PDB entry 5FYW | electron microscopy, 4.35 A resolution (low resolution: residue-level contacts below are approximate; hydrogen-bond / salt-bridge calls are withheld) | chains B and J of the 22 polymer chains in the assembly

Chain B:
Molecule: DNA-directed RNA polymerase II subunit RPB2
Source organism: Saccharomyces cerevisiae
Notes: EC 2.7.7.6
UniProtKB: P08518 (RPB2_YEAST); residues 1-1224 here = UniProt positions 1-1224
Chain sequence (1224 residues; numbered 1 to 1224; the number before each row is that of its first residue):
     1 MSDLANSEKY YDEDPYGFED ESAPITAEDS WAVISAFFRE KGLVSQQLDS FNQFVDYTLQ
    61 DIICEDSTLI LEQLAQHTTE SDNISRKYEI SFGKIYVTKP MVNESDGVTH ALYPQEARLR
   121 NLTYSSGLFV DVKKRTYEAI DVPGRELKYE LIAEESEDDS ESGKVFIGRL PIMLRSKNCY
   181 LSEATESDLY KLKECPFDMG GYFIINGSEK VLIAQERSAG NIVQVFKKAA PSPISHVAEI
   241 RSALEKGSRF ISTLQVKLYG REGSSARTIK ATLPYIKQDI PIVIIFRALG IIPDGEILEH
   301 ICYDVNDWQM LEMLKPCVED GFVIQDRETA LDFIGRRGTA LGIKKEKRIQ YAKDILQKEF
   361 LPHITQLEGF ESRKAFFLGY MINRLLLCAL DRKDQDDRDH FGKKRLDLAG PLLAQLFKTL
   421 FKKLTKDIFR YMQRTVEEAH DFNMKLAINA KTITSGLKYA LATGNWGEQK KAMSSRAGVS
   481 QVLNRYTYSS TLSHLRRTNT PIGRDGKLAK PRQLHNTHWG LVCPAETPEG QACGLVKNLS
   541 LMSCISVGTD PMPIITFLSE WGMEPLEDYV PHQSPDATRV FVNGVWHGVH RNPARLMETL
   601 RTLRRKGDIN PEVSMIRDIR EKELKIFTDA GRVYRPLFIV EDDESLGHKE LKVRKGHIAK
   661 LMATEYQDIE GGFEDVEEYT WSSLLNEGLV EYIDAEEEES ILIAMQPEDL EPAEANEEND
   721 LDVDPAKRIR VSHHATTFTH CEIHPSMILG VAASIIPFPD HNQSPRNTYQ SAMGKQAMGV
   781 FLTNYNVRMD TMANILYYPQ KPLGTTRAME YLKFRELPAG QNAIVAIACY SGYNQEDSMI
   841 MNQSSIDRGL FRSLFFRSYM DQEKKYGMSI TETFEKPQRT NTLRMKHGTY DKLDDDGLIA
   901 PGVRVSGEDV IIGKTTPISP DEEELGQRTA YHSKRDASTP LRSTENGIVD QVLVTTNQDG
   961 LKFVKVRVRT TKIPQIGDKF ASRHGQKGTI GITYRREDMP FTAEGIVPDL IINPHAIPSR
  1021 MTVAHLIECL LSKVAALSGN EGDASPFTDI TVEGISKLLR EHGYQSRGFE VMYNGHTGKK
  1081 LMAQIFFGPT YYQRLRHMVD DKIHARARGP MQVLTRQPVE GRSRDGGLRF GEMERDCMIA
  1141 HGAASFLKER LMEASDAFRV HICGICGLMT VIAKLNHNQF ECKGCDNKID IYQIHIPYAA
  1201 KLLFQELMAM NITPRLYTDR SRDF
Disordered / not traced: 1-19, 77-83, 139-146, 152, 158-162, 468-473, 503-508, 669-674, 715-722, 1224

Chain J:
Molecule: DNA-directed RNA polymerases I, II, and III subunit rpabc 5
Source organism: Saccharomyces cerevisiae
UniProtKB: P22139 (RPAB5_YEAST); numbering as in UniProt (aligned over 1-70)
Chain sequence (70 residues; row label = number of the first residue in the row):
     1 MIVPVRCFSC GKVVGDKWES YLNLLQEDEL DEGTALSRLG LKRYCCRRMI LTHVDLIEKF
    61 LRYNPLEKRD
Disordered / not traced: 66-70
Swiss-Prot annotation at these positions:
  - binding site (Zn(2+)): Cys7, Cys10, Cys45, Cys46
  - cross-link: Lys59 (Glycyl lysine isopeptide (Lys-Gly) (interchain with G-Cter in ubiquitin))

How chain B and chain J interact:
Contacting residue pairs - 61 pairs, chain B then chain J:
  Glu186(B) - Arg62(J)
  Tyr190(B) - Arg62(J)
  Tyr190(B) - Tyr63(J)
  Lys193(B) - Tyr63(J)
  Lys193(B) - Asn64(J)
  Cys195(B) - Tyr63(J)
  Phe197(B) - Lys59(J)
  Thr783(B) - Phe60(J)
  Thr783(B) - Tyr63(J)
  Asn784(B) - Tyr63(J)
  Tyr785(B) - Phe60(J)
  Tyr797(B) - Met1(J)
  Tyr798(B) - Met1(J)
  Tyr798(B) - Pro4(J)
  Pro799(B) - Met1(J)
  Gln800(B) - Phe8(J)
  Gln800(B) - Arg48(J)
  Gln800(B) - Met49(J)
  Gln800(B) - Thr52(J)
  Lys801(B) - Leu51(J)
  Lys801(B) - Thr52(J)
  Lys801(B) - His53(J)
  Lys801(B) - Val54(J)
  Leu803(B) - Leu51(J)
  Leu803(B) - Thr52(J)
  Arg815(B) - Val54(J)
  Glu816(B) - Leu56(J)
  Pro818(B) - Val54(J)
  Gln821(B) - Phe8(J)
  Asn822(B) - Arg48(J)
  Asn822(B) - Thr52(J)
  Ile824(B) - Ser9(J)
  Ile824(B) - Arg48(J)
  Ser845(B) - Phe8(J)
  Arg848(B) - Cys7(J)
  Arg848(B) - Phe8(J)
  Arg848(B) - Ser9(J)
  Arg848(B) - Gly11(J)
  Leu850(B) - Phe8(J)
  Arg996(B) - Cys10(J)
  Glu1004(B) - Arg43(J)
  Ile1006(B) - Arg43(J)
  Val1007(B) - Ser9(J)
  Asp1009(B) - Phe8(J)
  Asp1009(B) - Ser9(J)
  Asp1009(B) - Arg48(J)
  Lys1033(B) - Tyr44(J)
  Ala1035(B) - Leu51(J)
  Ala1036(B) - Tyr44(J)
  Ala1036(B) - Arg47(J)
  Leu1037(B) - Tyr44(J)
  Leu1037(B) - Arg47(J)
  Ser1038(B) - Gly33(J)
  Gly1039(B) - Glu32(J)
  Gly1039(B) - Arg47(J)
  Gly1039(B) - Leu51(J)
  Asn1040(B) - Glu32(J)
  Tyr1064(B) - Tyr44(J)
  Glu1070(B) - Tyr44(J)
  Phe1087(B) - Tyr44(J)
  Pro1089(B) - Tyr44(J)
Also at the interface, not in a pair above, chain B (48 interface residues in all): Ser187, Glu194, Pro196, Val780, Ile795, Leu796, Ala823, Gly849, Gly1088
Also at the interface, not in a pair above, chain J (28 interface residues in all): Ile2, Val3, Arg6, Cys45

Summary:
The interface between chain B and chain J involves 48 residues on one side and 28 on the other. Curated
annotation (UniProt) lists 4 Zn2+-binding residues on chain J.
Here chain B is DNA-directed RNA polymerase II subunit RPB2 and chain J is DNA-directed RNA polymerases I, II,
and III subunit rpabc 5, both from Saccharomyces cerevisiae. Entry 5FYW (Transcription initiation complex
structures elucidate DNA opening (OC)) was determined by electron microscopy together with 5FZ5, 5IP7 and 5IP9
from the same study.
